5LAX - chains B and E of the 3 polymer chains in the assembly; structure by X-ray diffraction, 2.60 A resolution.

[Chain B]
Molecule: HLA class II histocompatibility antigen, DRB1-4 beta chain
From: Homo sapiens
Reference sequence: P13760 (2B14_HUMAN); residues 1-190 here correspond to UniProt positions 30-219 (UniProt number = residue number + 29)
Sequence (198 residues; numbered 1 to 198; the number before each row is that of its first residue):
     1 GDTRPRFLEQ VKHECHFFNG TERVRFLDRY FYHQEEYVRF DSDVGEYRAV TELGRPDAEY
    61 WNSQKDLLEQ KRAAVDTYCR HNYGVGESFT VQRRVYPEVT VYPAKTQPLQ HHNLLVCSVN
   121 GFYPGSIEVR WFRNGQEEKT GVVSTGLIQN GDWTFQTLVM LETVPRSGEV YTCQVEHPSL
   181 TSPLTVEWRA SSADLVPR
Disordered / not traced: 194-198
Construct notes: expression tag (191-198)
Disulfides: Cys-15/Cys-79, Cys-117/Cys-173

[Chain E]
Molecule: alpha-enolase peptideTSKGLFRAAVPSGAS
From: Homo sapiens
Sequence (15 residues; numbered 26 to 40; the number before each row is that of its first residue):
    26 TSKGLFRAAV PSGAS
Disordered / not traced: 26

[Interface between chain B and chain E]
Residue-residue contacts - 22 pairs, chain B then chain E:
  His-13(B) / Ala-34(E)
  Tyr-30(B) / Pro-36(E)
  Tyr-30(B) / Ser-37(E)  hydrogen bond (side chain-backbone)
  Tyr-47(B) / Ser-37(E)
  Pro-56(B) / Ser-40(E)  hydrogen bond (backbone-side chain)
  Asp-57(B) / Ala-39(E)
  Asp-57(B) / Ser-40(E)  hydrogen bond (side chain-backbone)
  Tyr-60(B) / Gly-38(E)
  Tyr-60(B) / Ser-40(E)
  Trp-61(B) / Ser-37(E)
  Trp-61(B) / Gly-38(E)  hydrogen bond (side chain-backbone)
  Leu-67(B) / Ser-37(E)
  Lys-71(B) / Val-35(E)
  Thr-77(B) / Arg-32(E)
  Tyr-78(B) / Arg-32(E)
  Tyr-78(B) / Ala-34(E)
  His-81(B) / Leu-30(E)  hydrogen bond (side chain-backbone)
  Asn-82(B) / Phe-31(E)
  Asn-82(B) / Arg-32(E)  hydrogen bond (side chain-backbone)
  Val-85(B) / Gly-29(E)
  Val-85(B) / Leu-30(E)
  Val-85(B) / Phe-31(E)  hydrophobic
Other interface residues (no listed pair), chain B (17 interface residues in all): Asp-28, Gly-86, Phe-89
Other interface residues (no listed pair), chain E (12 interface residues in all): Ala-33

[Overview]
17 residues of chain B and 12 residues of chain E are in contact, with 6 hydrogen bonds. Polar contacts
include Tyr-30(B)/Ser-37(E), Pro-56(B)/Ser-40(E) and Asp-57(B)/Ser-40(E).
Here chain B is HLA class II histocompatibility antigen, DRB1-4 beta chain and chain E is alpha-enolase
peptideTSKGLFRAAVPSGAS, both from Homo sapiens. Entry 5LAX (Crystal structure of HLA_DRB1*04:01 in complex
with alpha-enolase peptide 26-40) was determined by X-ray diffraction, deposited together with 5JLZ.
